PDB entry 9BTZ | X-ray diffraction, 3.00 A resolution | chains A and G of the 4 polymer chains in the assembly

Chain A:
Molecule: Major histocompatibility complex class I-related gene protein
Source organism: Homo sapiens
UniProt: Q95460 (HMR1_HUMAN); residues 1-270 here correspond to UniProt positions 23-292 (UniProt number = residue number + 22)
Amino-acid sequence (271 residues; each row starts with the number of its first residue; numbering starts at 0):
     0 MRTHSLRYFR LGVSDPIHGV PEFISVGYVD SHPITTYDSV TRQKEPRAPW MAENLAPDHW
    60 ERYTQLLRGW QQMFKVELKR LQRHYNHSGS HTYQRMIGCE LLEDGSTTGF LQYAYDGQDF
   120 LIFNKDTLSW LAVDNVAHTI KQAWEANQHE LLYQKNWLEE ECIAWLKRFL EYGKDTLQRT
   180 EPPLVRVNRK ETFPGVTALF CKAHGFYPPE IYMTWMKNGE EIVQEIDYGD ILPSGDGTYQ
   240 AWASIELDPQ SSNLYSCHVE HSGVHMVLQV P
Disordered / not traced: 190-195
Construct notes: initiating methionine (0); conflict S261 (Cys283 in Q95460)
UniProt features mapped onto this chain:
  - binding site (5-(2-oxoethylideneamino)-6-(D-ribitylamino)uracil): R9, S24, K43, R94, Y152, Q153
  - binding site (5-(2-oxopropylideneamino)-6-(D-ribitylamino)uracil): R9, S24, K43, R94, Y152, Q153
  - binding site (7-hydroxy-6-methyl-8-(1-D-ribityl)lumazine): R9, S24, K43, R94, Y152, Q153
  - binding site (8-(9H-purin-6-yl)-2-oxa-8-azabicyclo[3.3.1]nona-3,6-diene-4,6-dicarbaldehyde): R9, K43, H58, R94
  - binding site (2-amino-4-oxopteridine-6-carbaldehyde): K43
  - binding site (pyridoxal): K43
  - glycosylation: N85 (N-linked (GlcNAc...) asparagine)
Cystine bridges: C98-C161, C200-C256
Glycans and other covalent adducts: Nicotinaldehyde (XIE) linked to K43
Small-molecule neighbours: Nicotinaldehyde (XIE): Y7, R9, S24, T34, Y62, L66, W69, W156
What the authors report for this chain:
  - binding site for Nicotinaldehyde: Y7, S24, K43, Y62, W69, W156

Chain G:
Molecule: Human TCR TRAV1-2_ALPHA
Source organism: Homo sapiens
Amino-acid sequence (204 residues; row label = number of the first residue in the row; numbering starts at 0):
     0 MGQNIDQPTE MTATEGAIVQ INCTYQTSGF NGLFWYQQHA GEAPTFLSYN VLDGLEEKGR
    60 FSSFLSRSKG YSYLLLKELQ MKDSASYLCA VKDSNYQLIW GAGTKLIIKP DIQNPDPAVY
   120 QLRDSKSSDK SVCLFTDFDS QTNVSQSKDS DVYITDKCVL DMRSMDFKSN SAVAWSNKSD
   180 FACANAFNNS IIPEDTFFPS PESS
Disordered / not traced: 0-1, 202-203
Cystine bridges: C22-C88, C132-C182

How chain A and chain G interact:
Pairs across the interface - 27 pairs, chain A then chain G:
  H58(A) with N94(G)
  R61(A) with N94(G), hydrogen bond (side chain-backbone); Y95(G), hydrogen bond (side chain-backbone); Q96(G), hydrogen bond
  Y62(A) with S93(G); N94(G), hydrogen bond
  L65(A) with N94(G)
  H148(A) with Y48(G)
  L151(A) with V50(G), hydrophobic; L51(G), hydrophobic
  Y152(A) with N30(G); Y48(G); V50(G); Y95(G), hydrogen bond
  K154(A) with L51(G)
  N155(A) with F29(G), hydrogen bond (side chain-backbone); V50(G); L51(G); R66(G), hydrogen bond
  W156(A) with N30(G); Y95(G), hydrogen bond
  E159(A) with R66(G)
  E160(A) with G28(G); F29(G), hydrogen bond (side chain-backbone); S93(G)
  W164(A) with S93(G); N94(G)
Interface residues without a listed pair, chain G (12 interface residues in all): E55

Overview:
13 residues of chain A face 12 of chain G across their interface, with 9 hydrogen bonds. Polar pairs include
R61(A)-N94(G), R61(A)-Y95(G) and R61(A)-Q96(G). Nicotinaldehyde is covalently linked to K43(A). The paper
reports a binding site for Nicotinaldehyde at Y7(A), S24(A) and K43(A) among others.
Chain A is Major histocompatibility complex class I-related gene protein and chain G is Human TCR
TRAV1-2_ALPHA, both from Homo sapiens; the structure, Structure of human MAIT A-F7 TCR in complex with human
MR1-nicotinaldehyde, was determined by X-ray diffraction, deposited together with 9BTX, 9BTY and 9BU0.
